PDB entry 5JQU | X-ray diffraction, 2.16 A resolution | chains A and F of the 8 polymer chains in the assembly

== Chain A (and F) ==
Protein: Bifunctional cytochrome P450/NADPH--P450 reductase
Source organism: Bacillus megaterium (strain ATCC 14581 / DSM 32 / JCM 2506 / NBRC 15308 / NCIMB 9376 / NCTC 10342 / VKM B-512)
Notes: EC 1.14.14.1, 1.6.2.4; fragment: heme domain, residues 2-456; chain F of this document is another copy of the same molecule, construct and numbering; everything in this record applies to it too
UniProtKB: P14779 (CPXB_BACMB); residues 1-463 here correspond to UniProt positions 2-464 (UniProt number = residue number + 1)
Sequence (471 residues; numbered 1 to 471; the number before each row is that of its first residue):
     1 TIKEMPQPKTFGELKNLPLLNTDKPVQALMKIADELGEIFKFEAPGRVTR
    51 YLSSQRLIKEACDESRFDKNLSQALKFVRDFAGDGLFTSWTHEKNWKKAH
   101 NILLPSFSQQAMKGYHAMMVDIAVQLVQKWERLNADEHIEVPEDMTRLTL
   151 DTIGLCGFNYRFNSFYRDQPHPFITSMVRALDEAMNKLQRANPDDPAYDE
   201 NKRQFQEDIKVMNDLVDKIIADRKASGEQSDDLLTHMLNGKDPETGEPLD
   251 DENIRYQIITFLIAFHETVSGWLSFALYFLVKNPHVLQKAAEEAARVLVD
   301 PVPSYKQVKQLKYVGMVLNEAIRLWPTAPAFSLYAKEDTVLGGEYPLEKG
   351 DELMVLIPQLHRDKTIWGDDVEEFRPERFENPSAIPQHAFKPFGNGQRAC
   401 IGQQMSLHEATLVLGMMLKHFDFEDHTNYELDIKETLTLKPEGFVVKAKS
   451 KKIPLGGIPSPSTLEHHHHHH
Unresolved in the structure: 226-228, 456-471 (chain F: 227, 457-471)
Construct notes: engineered mutation Phe-265 (Gly266 in P14779), Val-269 (Thr270 in P14779), Trp-272 (Leu273 in P14779), Ile-322 (Leu323 in P14779), Met-405 (Phe406 in P14779), Ser-406 (Ala407 in P14779); expression tag (464-471)
UniProt features mapped onto this chain:
  - binding site ((9Z)-hexadecenoate): Tyr-51
  - binding site (heme): Cys-400
  - site: Thr-268 (Important for catalytic activity)
Metal / ion sites: fe(III) deuteroporphyrin ix Fe near Cys-400 (its only coordinating residue here)
Residues lining bound ligands: fe(III) deuteroporphyrin ix (FDE): Lys-69, Leu-75, Leu-86, Phe-87, Trp-96, Phe-107, Thr-260, Phe-261, Ala-264, Phe-265, Thr-268, Val-269, Trp-272, Thr-327, Ala-328, Phe-331, Ile-357, Pro-392, Phe-393, Gly-394, Arg-398, Ala-399, Cys-400, Ile-401, Gly-402, Ser-406

== Chain A / chain F interface ==
Pairs across the interface (13; chain A residue first):
  Trp-90(A) / Ala-197(F)
  His-92(A) / Asp-195(F)  salt bridge
  His-92(A) / Tyr-198(F)
  Glu-93(A) / Ala-197(F)
  Lys-94(A) / Asn-21(F)  hydrogen bond
  Lys-94(A) / Gln-189(F)  hydrogen bond (side chain-backbone)
  Lys-94(A) / Arg-190(F)
  Lys-94(A) / Ala-191(F)
  Lys-94(A) / Tyr-198(F)
  Glu-244(A) / Leu-19(F)
  Thr-245(A) / Pro-18(F)
  Glu-247(A) / Thr-22(F)  hydrogen bond
  Asp-250(A) / Asp-23(F)
Interface residues without a listed pair, chain A (9 interface residues in all): Tyr-334
Interface residues without a listed pair, chain F (13 interface residues in all): Phe-11, Pro-196

== Summary ==
The interface between chain A and chain F involves 9 residues on one side and 13 on the other, with 3 hydrogen
bonds and 1 salt bridge. Polar contacts include His-92(A)/Asp-195(F), Lys-94(A)/Asn-21(F) and
Lys-94(A)/Gln-189(F). Ligands of chain A: fe(III) deuteroporphyrin ix.
Both chains are Bifunctional cytochrome P450/NADPH--P450 reductase (Bacillus megaterium (strain ATCC 14581 /
DSM 32 / JCM 2506 / NBRC 15308 / NCIMB 9376 / NCTC 10342 / VKM B-512)). Entry 5JQU (Crystal structure of
Cytochrome P450 BM3 heme domain G265F/T269V/L272W/L322I/F405M/A406S (WIVS-FM) variant with iron(III)
deuteroporphyrin IX bound) was determined by X-ray diffraction together with 5JQV from the same study.
